Entry 2OUC (X-ray diffraction, 2.20 A resolution); this record covers chain A.

== Chain A ==
Name: Dual specificity protein phosphatase 10
Source organism: Homo sapiens
Notes: EC 3.1.3.48, 3.1.3.16; fragment: Rhodanese domain (Residues 148-287)
UniProt: Q9Y6W6 (DUS10_HUMAN); numbering as in UniProt (aligned over 148-287)
Amino-acid sequence (142 residues; numbered 148 to 289; the number before each row is that of its first residue):
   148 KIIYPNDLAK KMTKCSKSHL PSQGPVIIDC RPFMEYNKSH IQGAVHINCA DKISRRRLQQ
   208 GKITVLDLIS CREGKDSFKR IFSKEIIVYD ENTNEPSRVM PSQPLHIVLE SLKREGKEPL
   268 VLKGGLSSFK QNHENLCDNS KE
Not modelled in the structure: 162-171
Sequence notes: cloning artifact (288-289)
UniProt features mapped onto this chain:
  - region: K199 to L215 (Interaction with MAP kinases)
What the authors report for this chain:
  - conformationally variable residues (order/disorder transition): C162 to G171

== Summary ==
The paper reports conformational variability at C162.
Chain A is Dual specificity protein phosphatase 10 (Homo sapiens); the structure, Crystal structure of the MAP
kinase binding domain of MKP5, was determined by X-ray diffraction together with 2OUD from the same study.
